PDB entry 8RED | electron microscopy, 3.90 A resolution | chains T and D of the 9 polymer chains in the assembly

[Chain T]
Molecule: 51-nt DNA strand
Source organism: Klebsiella oxytoca
Sequence (51 nucleotides; numbered -24 to 29; 3 numbers in that range are skipped by the numbering (no residue carries them; nothing is unmodelled there); the number before each row is that of its first residue; numbers below 1 keep their minus sign (DT-24 is residue -24)):
   -24 TGAATGTGCA ACAGCATGAT CGCGGCAAGC T
    10 CGTGCAAAAG TCGTGCCAGC

[Chain D]
Molecule: DNA-directed RNA polymerase subunit beta'
Source organism: Escherichia coli K-12
Reference sequence: P0A8T7 (RPOC_ECOLI); residues 4-1376 here = UniProt positions 4-1376
Amino-acid sequence (1373 residues; numbered 4 to 1376; the number before each row is that of its first residue):
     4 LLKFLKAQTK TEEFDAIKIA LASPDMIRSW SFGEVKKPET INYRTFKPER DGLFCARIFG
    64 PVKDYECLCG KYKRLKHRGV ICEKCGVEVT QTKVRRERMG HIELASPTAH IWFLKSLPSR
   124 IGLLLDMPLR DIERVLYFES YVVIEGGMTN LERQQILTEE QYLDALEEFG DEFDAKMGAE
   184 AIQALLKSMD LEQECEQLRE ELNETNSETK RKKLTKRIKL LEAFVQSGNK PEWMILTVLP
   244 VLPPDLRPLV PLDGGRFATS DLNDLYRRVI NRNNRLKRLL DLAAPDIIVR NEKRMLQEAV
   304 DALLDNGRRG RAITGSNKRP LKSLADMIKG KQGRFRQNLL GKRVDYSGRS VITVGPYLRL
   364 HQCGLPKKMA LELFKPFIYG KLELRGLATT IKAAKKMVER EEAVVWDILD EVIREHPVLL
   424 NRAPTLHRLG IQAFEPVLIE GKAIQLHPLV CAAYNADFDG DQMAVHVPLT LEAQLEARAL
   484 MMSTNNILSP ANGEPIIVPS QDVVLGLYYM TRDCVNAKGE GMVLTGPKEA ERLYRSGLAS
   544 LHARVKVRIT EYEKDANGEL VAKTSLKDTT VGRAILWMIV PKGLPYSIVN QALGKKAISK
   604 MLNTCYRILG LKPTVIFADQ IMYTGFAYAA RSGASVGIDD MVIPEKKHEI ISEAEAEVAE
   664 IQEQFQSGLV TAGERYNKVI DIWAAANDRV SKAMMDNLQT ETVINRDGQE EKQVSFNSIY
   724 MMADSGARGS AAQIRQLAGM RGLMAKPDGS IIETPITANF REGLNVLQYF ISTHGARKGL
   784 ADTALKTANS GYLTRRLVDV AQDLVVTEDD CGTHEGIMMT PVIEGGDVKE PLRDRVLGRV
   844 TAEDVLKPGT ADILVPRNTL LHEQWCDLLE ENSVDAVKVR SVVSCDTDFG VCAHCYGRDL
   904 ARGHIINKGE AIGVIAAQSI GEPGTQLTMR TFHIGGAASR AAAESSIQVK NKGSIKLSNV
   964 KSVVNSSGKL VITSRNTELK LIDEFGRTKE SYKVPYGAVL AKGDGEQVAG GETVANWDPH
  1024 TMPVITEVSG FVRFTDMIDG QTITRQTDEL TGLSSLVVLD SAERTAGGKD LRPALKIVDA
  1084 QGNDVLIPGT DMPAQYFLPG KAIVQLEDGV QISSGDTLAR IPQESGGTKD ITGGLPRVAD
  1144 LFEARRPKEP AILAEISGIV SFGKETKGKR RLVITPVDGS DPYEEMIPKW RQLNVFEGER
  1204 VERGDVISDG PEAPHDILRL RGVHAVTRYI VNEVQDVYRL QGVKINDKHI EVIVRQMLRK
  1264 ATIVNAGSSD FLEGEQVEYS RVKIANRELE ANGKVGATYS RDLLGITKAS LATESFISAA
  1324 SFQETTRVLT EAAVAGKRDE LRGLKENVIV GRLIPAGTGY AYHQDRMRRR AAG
Unresolved in the structure: 933-944, 1050-1056, 1068-1074, 1089-1096, 1127-1135
Bound ions: Zn2+ site 1: Cys70, Leu71, Cys88; Mg2+: Asp462, Asp464 (shared with 1 residue of chain R); Zn2+ site 2: Cys888, Cys898
UniProt features mapped onto this chain:
  - binding site (Zn(2+)): Cys70, Cys72, Cys85, Cys88, Cys814, Cys888, Cys895, Cys898
  - binding site (Mg(2+)): Asp460, Asp462, Asp464
  - modified residue: Lys983 (N6-acetyllysine)

[How chain T and chain D interact]
Residue-residue contacts (25; chain T residue first):
  DG-19(T) - Ser210(D)  phosphate contact
  DT-18(T) - Thr212(D)  phosphate contact
  DG-11(T) - Lys118(D)  salt bridge to the phosphate
  DC-10(T) - Arg311(D)  salt bridge to the phosphate
  DC-10(T) - Thr1329(D)  phosphate contact
  DA-9(T) - Tyr795(D)  sugar contact
  DA-9(T) - Gln1326(D)  phosphate contact
  DA-9(T) - Glu1327(D)  hydrogen bond to the phosphate
  DT-8(T) - Tyr795(D)  sugar contact
  DG-7(T) - Lys334(D)  salt bridge to the phosphate
  DG-7(T) - Thr790(D)  base contact
  DG-7(T) - Ala791(D)  sugar contact
  DG-7(T) - Gly794(D)  sugar contact
  DA-6(T) - Ala426(D)  base contact
  DA-6(T) - Pro427(D)  base contact
  DT-5(T) - Arg352(D)  base contact
  DT-5(T) - Ala426(D)  sugar contact
  DC-4(T) - Arg346(D)  salt bridge to the phosphate
  DA3(T) - Leu255(D)  base contact
  DA3(T) - Ala261(D)  sugar contact
  DA3(T) - Ser319(D)  phosphate contact
  DG4(T) - Arg259(D)  hydrogen bond to the base
  DG4(T) - Thr262(D)  phosphate contact
  DG4(T) - Ser319(D)  hydrogen bond to the phosphate
  DC5(T) - Arg259(D)  base contact
Other interface residues (no listed pair), chain D (25 interface residues in all): Glu211, Val253, Ser263, Arg798

[Summary]
13 residues of chain T face 25 of chain D across their interface; the contacts include 3 hydrogen bonds and 4
salt bridges. Among the polar pairs are DG4(T)-Arg259(D), DA-9(T)-Glu1327(D) and DG4(T)-Ser319(D).
Here chain T is a 51-nt DNA strand (Klebsiella oxytoca) and chain D is DNA-directed RNA polymerase subunit
beta' (Escherichia coli K-12). Entry 8RED (Cryo-EM structure of bacterial RNA polymerase-sigma54 initial
transcribing complex - 8nt complex) was determined by electron microscopy, deposited together with 8RE4, 8REA,
8REB, 8REC and 8REE.
